Entry 8EHF (electron microscopy, 3.30 A resolution); this record covers chains J and K of the 8 polymer chains in the assembly.

== Chain J ==
Name: DNA-directed RNA polymerase subunit beta'
From: Escherichia coli
Notes: EC 2.7.7.6
UniProt: C3SIA2 (C3SIA2_ECOLX); numbering as in UniProt (aligned over 2-1407)
Amino-acid sequence (1407 residues; row label = number of the first residue in the row):
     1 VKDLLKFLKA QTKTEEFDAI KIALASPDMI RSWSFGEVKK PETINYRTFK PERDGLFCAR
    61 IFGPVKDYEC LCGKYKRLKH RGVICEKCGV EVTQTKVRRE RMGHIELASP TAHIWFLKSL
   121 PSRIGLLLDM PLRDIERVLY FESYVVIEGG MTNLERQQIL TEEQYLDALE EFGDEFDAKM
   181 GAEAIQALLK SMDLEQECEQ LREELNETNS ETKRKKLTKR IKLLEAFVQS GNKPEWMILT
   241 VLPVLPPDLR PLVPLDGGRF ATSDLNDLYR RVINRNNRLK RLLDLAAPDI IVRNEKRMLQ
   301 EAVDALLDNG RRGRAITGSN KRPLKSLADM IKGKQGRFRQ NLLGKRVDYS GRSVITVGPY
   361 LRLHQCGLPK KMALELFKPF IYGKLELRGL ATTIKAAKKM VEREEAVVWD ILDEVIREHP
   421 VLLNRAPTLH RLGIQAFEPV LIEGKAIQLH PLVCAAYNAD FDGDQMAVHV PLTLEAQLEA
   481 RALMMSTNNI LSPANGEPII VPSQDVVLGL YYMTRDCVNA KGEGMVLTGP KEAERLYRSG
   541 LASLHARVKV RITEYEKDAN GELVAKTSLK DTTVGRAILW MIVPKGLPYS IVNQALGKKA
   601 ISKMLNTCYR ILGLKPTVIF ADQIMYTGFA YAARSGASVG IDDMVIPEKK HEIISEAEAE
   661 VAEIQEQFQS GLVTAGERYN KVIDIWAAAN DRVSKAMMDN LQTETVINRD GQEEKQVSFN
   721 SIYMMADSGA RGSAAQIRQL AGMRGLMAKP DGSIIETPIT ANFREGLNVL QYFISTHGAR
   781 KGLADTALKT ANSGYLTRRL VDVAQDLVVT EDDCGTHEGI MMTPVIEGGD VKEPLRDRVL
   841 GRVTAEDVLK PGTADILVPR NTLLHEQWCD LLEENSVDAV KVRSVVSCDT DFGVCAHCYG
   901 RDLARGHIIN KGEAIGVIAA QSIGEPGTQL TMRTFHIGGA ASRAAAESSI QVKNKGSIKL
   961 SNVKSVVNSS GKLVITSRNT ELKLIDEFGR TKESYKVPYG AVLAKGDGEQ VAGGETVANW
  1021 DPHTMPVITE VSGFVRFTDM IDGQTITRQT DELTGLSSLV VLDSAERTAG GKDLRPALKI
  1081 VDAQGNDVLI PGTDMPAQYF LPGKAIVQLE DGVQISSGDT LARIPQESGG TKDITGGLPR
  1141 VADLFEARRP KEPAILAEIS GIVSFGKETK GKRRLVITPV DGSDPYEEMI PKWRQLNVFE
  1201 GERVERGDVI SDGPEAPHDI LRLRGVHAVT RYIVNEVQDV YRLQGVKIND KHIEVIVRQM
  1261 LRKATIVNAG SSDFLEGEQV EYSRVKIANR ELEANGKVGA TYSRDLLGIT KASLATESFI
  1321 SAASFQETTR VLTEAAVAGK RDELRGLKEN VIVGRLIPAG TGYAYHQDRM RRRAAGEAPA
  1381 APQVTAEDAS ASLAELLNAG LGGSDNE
Not modelled in the structure: 1-15, 934-947, 1127-1133, 1374-1407
Sequence notes: expression tag (1)
Metal / ion sites: Zn2+ site 1: Cys70, Cys72, Cys85, Cys88; Mg2+: Asp460, Asp462, Asp464; Zn2+ site 2: Cys814, Cys888, Cys895, Cys898

== Chain K ==
Name: DNA-directed RNA polymerase subunit omega
From: Escherichia coli
Notes: EC 2.7.7.6
UniProt: P0A802 (RPOZ_ECO57); residues 1-91 here = UniProt positions 1-91
Amino-acid sequence (91 residues; numbered 1 to 91; the number before each row is that of its first residue):
     1 MARVTVQDAV EKIGNRFDLV LVAARRARQM QVGGKDPLVP EENDKTTVIA LREIEEGLIN
    61 NQILDVRERQ EQQEQEAAEL QAVTAIAEGR R
Not modelled in the structure: 1, 81-91

== Chain J / chain K interface ==
Contacting residue pairs (48; chain J residue first):
  His364(J) - Val4(K)
  Glu414(J) - Lys45(K)
  Val415(J) - Lys45(K)
  Arg417(J) - Glu42(K)
  Arg417(J) - Asn43(K)  hydrogen bond (side chain-backbone)
  Arg417(J) - Asp44(K)  salt bridge
  Glu418(J) - Ala2(K)
  Glu418(J) - Arg3(K)
  Glu418(J) - Asp44(K)
  Glu418(J) - Lys45(K)  hydrogen bond (side chain-backbone)
  Glu418(J) - Val48(K)
  Glu438(J) - Arg3(K)
  Leu474(J) - Ala27(K)
  Leu474(J) - Arg28(K)
  Leu474(J) - Gln31(K)
  Leu474(J) - Thr46(K)
  Leu474(J) - Thr47(K)
  Glu475(J) - Ala24(K)
  Glu475(J) - Arg28(K)  salt bridge
  Gln477(J) - Thr47(K)
  Leu478(J) - Val20(K)
  Leu478(J) - Ala23(K)
  Leu478(J) - Ala24(K)
  Leu478(J) - Thr47(K)
  Leu478(J) - Leu51(K)  hydrophobic
  Glu479(J) - Val20(K)
  Arg481(J) - Arg3(K)
  Arg481(J) - Val6(K)
  Arg481(J) - Val48(K)
  Arg481(J) - Leu51(K)
  Ala482(J) - Val6(K)  hydrophobic
  Ala482(J) - Arg16(K)  hydrogen bond (backbone-side chain)
  Leu483(J) - Arg16(K)
  Leu483(J) - Phe17(K)  hydrophobic
  Thr487(J) - Val4(K)
  Thr487(J) - Thr5(K)
  Asn488(J) - Val6(K)
  Asn488(J) - Arg16(K)  hydrogen bond
  Leu614(J) - Thr5(K)
  Leu614(J) - Gln7(K)
  Lys615(J) - Thr5(K)
  Arg905(J) - Arg16(K)
  Asn910(J) - Asn15(K)  hydrogen bond (side chain-backbone)
  Gly912(J) - Phe17(K)
  Glu913(J) - Phe17(K)
  Thr1361(J) - Phe17(K)
  Thr1361(J) - Leu21(K)
  Ala1364(J) - Leu21(K)  hydrophobic
Other interface residues (no listed pair), chain J (26 interface residues in all): Met485, Gly1360
Other interface residues (no listed pair), chain K (26 interface residues in all): Gly14, Leu19

== In short ==
Chain J and chain K each contribute 26 residues to their interface, with 5 hydrogen bonds and 2 salt bridges.
Polar pairs include Arg417(J)-Asp44(K), Glu475(J)-Arg28(K) and Arg417(J)-Asn43(K). Cys70(J), Cys72(J),
Cys85(J) and Cys88(J) coordinate Zn2+ site 1. Asp460(J), Asp462(J) and Asp464(J) coordinate Mg2+.
Chain J is DNA-directed RNA polymerase subunit beta' and chain K is DNA-directed RNA polymerase subunit omega,
both from Escherichia coli; the structure, Cryo-EM structure of his-elemental paused elongation complex with
an unfolded TL (1), was determined by electron microscopy, deposited together with 8EG7, 8EG8, 8EGB, 8EH8,
8EH9, 8EHA and 8EHI.
